Entry 7BOE (electron microscopy, 2.90 A resolution); this record covers chains A and D of the 21 polymer chains in the assembly.

# Chain A
Molecule: 16S rRNA
From: Escherichia coli (strain K12)
Sequence (1542 nucleotides; row label = number of the first residue in the row):
     1 AAAUUGAAGA GUUUGAUCAU GGCUCAGAUU GAACGCUGGC GGCAGGCCUA ACACAUGCAA
    61 GUCGAACGGU AACAGGAAGA AGCUUGCUUC UUUGCUGACG AGUGGCGGAC GGGUGAGUAA
   121 UGUCUGGGAA ACUGCCUGAU GGAGGGGGAU AACUACUGGA AACGGUAGCU AAUACCGCAU
   181 AACGUCGCAA GACCAAAGAG GGGGACCUUC GGGCCUCUUG CCAUCGGAUG UGCCCAGAUG
   241 GGAUUAGCUA GUAGGUGGGG UAACGGCUCA CCUAGGCGAC GAUCCCUAGC UGGUCUGAGA
   301 GGAUGACCAG CCACACUGGA ACUGAGACAC GGUCCAGACU CCUACGGGAG GCAGCAGUGG
   361 GGAAUAUUGC ACAAUGGGCG CAAGCCUGAU GCAGCCAUGC CGCGUGUAUG AAGAAGGCCU
   421 UCGGGUUGUA AAGUACUUUC AGCGGGGAGG AAGGGAGUAA AGUUAAUACC UUUGCUCAUU
   481 GACGUUACCC GCAGAAGAAG CACCGGCUAA CUCCGUGCCA GCAGCCXCGG UAAUACGGAG
   541 GGUGCAAGCG UUAAUCGGAA UUACUGGGCG UAAAGCGCAC GCAGGCGGUU UGUUAAGUCA
   601 GAUGUGAAAU CCCCGGGCUC AACCUGGGAA CUGCAUCUGA UACUGGCAAG CUUGAGUCUC
   661 GUAGAGGGGG GUAGAAUUCC AGGUGUAGCG GUGAAAUGCG UAGAGAUCUG GAGGAAUACC
   721 GGUGGCGAAG GCGGCCCCCU GGACGAAGAC UGACGCUCAG GUGCGAAAGC GUGGGGAGCA
   781 AACAGGAUUA GAUACCCUGG UAGUCCACGC CGUAAACGAU GUCGACUUGG AGGUUGUGCC
   841 CUUGAGGCGU GGCUUCCGGA GCUAACGCGU UAAGUCGACC GCCUGGGGAG UACGGCCGCA
   901 AGGUUAAAAC UCAAAUGAAU UGACGGGGGC CCGCACAAGC GGUGGAGCAU GUGGUUUAAU
   961 UCGAUGXAAC GCGAAGAACC UUACCUGGUC UUGACAUCCA CGGAAGUUUU CAGAGAUGAG
  1021 AAUGUGCCUU CGGGAACCGU GAGACAGGUG CUGCAUGGCU GUCGUCAGCU CGUGUUGUGA
  1081 AAUGUUGGGU UAAGUCCCGC AACGAGCGCA ACCCUUAUCC UUUGUUGCCA GCGGUCCGGC
  1141 CGGGAACUCA AAGGAGACUG CCAGUGAUAA ACUGGAGGAA GGUGGGGAUG ACGUCAAGUC
  1201 AUCAUGGCCC UUACGACCAG GGCUACACAC GUGCUACAAU GGCGCAUACA AAGAGAAGCG
  1261 ACCUCGCGAG AGCAAGCGGA CCUCAUAAAG UGCGUCGUAG UCCGGAUUGG AGUCUGCAAC
  1321 UCGACUCCAU GAAGUCGGAA UCGCUAGUAA UCGUGGAUCA GAAUGCCACG GUGAAUACGU
  1381 UCCCGGGCCU UGUACACACC GCCCGUXACA CCAUGGGAGU GGGUUGCAAA AGAAGUAGGU
  1441 AGCUUAACCU UCGGGAGGGC GCUUACCACU UUGUGAUUCA UGACUGGGGU GAAGUCGUAA
  1501 CAAGGUAACC GUAGGGGAAC CUGCGGUUGG AUCACCUCCU UA
Not modelled in the structure: 1535-1542
Modified positions: PSU (pseudouridine-5'-monophosphate) at position 516, G7M (N7-methyl-guanosine-5'-monophosphate) at position 527, 2MG (2N-methylguanosine-5'-monophosphate) at position 966, 5MC (5-methylcytidine-5'-monophosphate) at position 967, 2MG (2N-methylguanosine-5'-monophosphate) at position 1207, 4OC (4n,o2'-methylcytidine-5'-monophosphate) at position 1402, 5MC (5-methylcytidine-5'-monophosphate) at position 1407, UR3 (3-methyluridine-5'-monophoshate) at position 1498, 2MG (2N-methylguanosine-5'-monophosphate) at position 1516, MA6 (6N-dimethyladenosine-5'-monophoshate) at position 1518, MA6 (6N-dimethyladenosine-5'-monophoshate) at position 1519
Glycans and other covalent adducts: covalent link G791/UR3_1498
Metal / ion sites: Mg2+ site 1 near G21 (its only coordinating residue here); Mg2+ site 2 near A53 (its only coordinating residue here); Mg2+ site 3: A59, U387; Mg2+ site 4 near G100 (its only coordinating residue here); Mg2+ site 5: A109, G331; Mg2+ site 6: A116, G117, G289; Mg2+ site 7: G145, A197; Mg2+ site 8 near A171 (its only coordinating residue here); Mg2+ site 9: A174, C175; Mg2+ site 10: U180, A195; Mg2+ site 11: G299, G558; Mg2+ site 12 near A306 (its only coordinating residue here); 57 more Mg2+ sites not listed

# Chain D
Molecule: 30S ribosomal protein S4
From: Escherichia coli (strain K12)
UniProtKB: P0A7V8 (RS4_ECOLI); residue numbers follow UniProt; this construct covers 1-206
Amino-acid sequence (206 residues; numbered 1 to 206; the number before each row is that of its first residue):
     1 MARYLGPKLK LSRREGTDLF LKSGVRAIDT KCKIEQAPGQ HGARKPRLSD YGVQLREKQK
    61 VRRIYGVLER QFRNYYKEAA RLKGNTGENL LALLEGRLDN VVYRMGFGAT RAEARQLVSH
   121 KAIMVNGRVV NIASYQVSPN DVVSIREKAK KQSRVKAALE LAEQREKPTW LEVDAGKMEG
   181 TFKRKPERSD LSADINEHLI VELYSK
Not modelled in the structure: 1

# Interface between chain A and chain D
Contacting residue pairs (119):
  A2(A) / Lys-83(D)  hydrogen bond to the sugar
  U5(A) / Ala-80(D)  sugar contact
  U5(A) / Gly-84(D)  base contact
  A8(A) / Gln-54(D)  base contact
  A8(A) / Glu-202(D)  hydrogen bond to the base
  A8(A) / Leu-203(D)  base contact
  A8(A) / Ser-205(D)  base contact
  A8(A) / Lys-206(D)  base contact
  A28(A) / Arg-73(D)  salt bridge to the phosphate
  C400(A) / Arg-70(D)  salt bridge to the phosphate
  C401(A) / Arg-70(D)  salt bridge to the phosphate
  C401(A) / Asn-74(D)  hydrogen bond to the phosphate
  G402(A) / Gln-71(D)  hydrogen bond to the phosphate
  G402(A) / Ile-132(D)  sugar contact
  G402(A) / Ser-134(D)  hydrogen bond to the phosphate
  C403(A) / Ala-2(D)  base contact
  C403(A) / Gln-71(D)  hydrogen bond to the phosphate
  C403(A) / Ile-132(D)  phosphate contact
  C403(A) / Ala-133(D)  phosphate contact
  C403(A) / Ser-134(D)  hydrogen bond to the phosphate
  G404(A) / Ala-2(D)  hydrogen bond to the base
  G404(A) / Arg-3(D)  phosphate contact
  G404(A) / Arg-115(D)  salt bridge to the phosphate
  G404(A) / Ser-119(D)  sugar contact
  U405(A) / Ala-2(D)  hydrogen bond to the base
  U405(A) / Arg-3(D)  salt bridge to the phosphate
  G406(A) / Arg-3(D)  hydrogen bond to the phosphate
  G406(A) / Leu-5(D)  phosphate contact
  G406(A) / Gln-116(D)  hydrogen bond to the sugar
  U407(A) / Arg-3(D)  salt bridge to the phosphate
  U407(A) / Lys-8(D)  salt bridge to the phosphate
  U407(A) / Glu-113(D)  hydrogen bond to the sugar
  U407(A) / Gln-116(D)  sugar contact
  A408(A) / Ser-23(D)  phosphate contact
  A408(A) / Thr-110(D)  hydrogen bond to the phosphate
  A408(A) / Ala-112(D)  phosphate contact
  U409(A) / Lys-22(D)  salt bridge to the phosphate
  U409(A) / Ser-23(D)  hydrogen bond to the phosphate
  G410(A) / Lys-22(D)  base contact
  G410(A) / Arg-26(D)  salt bridge to the phosphate
  G410(A) / Lys-31(D)  salt bridge to the phosphate
  A411(A) / Arg-26(D)  salt bridge to the phosphate
  G413(A) / Lys-31(D)  hydrogen bond to the base
  G413(A) / Cys-32(D)  base contact
  C419(A) / Gln-40(D)  hydrogen bond to the sugar
  U426(A) / Lys-33(D)  phosphate contact
  U426(A) / Gln-36(D)  phosphate contact
  U426(A) / Gly-39(D)  sugar contact
  U426(A) / Gln-40(D)  hydrogen bond to the sugar
  U427(A) / Arg-13(D)  salt bridge to the phosphate
  U427(A) / Pro-38(D)  phosphate contact
  U427(A) / Gly-39(D)  hydrogen bond to the phosphate
  G428(A) / Pro-7(D)  phosphate contact
  G428(A) / Lys-10(D)  salt bridge to the phosphate
  U429(A) / Leu-9(D)  sugar contact
  U429(A) / Lys-22(D)  hydrogen bond to the phosphate
  U429(A) / Lys-31(D)  sugar contact
  U429(A) / Cys-32(D)  phosphate contact
  A430(A) / Pro-7(D)  phosphate contact
  A430(A) / Lys-8(D)  hydrogen bond to the phosphate
  A430(A) / Leu-9(D)  hydrogen bond to the phosphate
  A430(A) / Lys-22(D)  salt bridge to the phosphate
  C436(A) / Arg-154(D)  sugar contact
  U437(A) / Gln-116(D)  sugar contact
  U437(A) / His-120(D)  hydrogen bond to the sugar
  U437(A) / Gln-152(D)  phosphate contact
  U437(A) / Arg-154(D)  hydrogen bond to the sugar
  U438(A) / His-120(D)  hydrogen bond to the sugar
  U439(A) / Ser-119(D)  hydrogen bond to the sugar
  U439(A) / His-120(D)  sugar contact
  U439(A) / Lys-121(D)  phosphate contact
  C440(A) / Lys-121(D)  salt bridge to the phosphate
  C489(A) / Lys-121(D)  salt bridge to the phosphate
  C490(A) / Arg-146(D)  salt bridge to the phosphate
  G491(A) / Lys-148(D)  salt bridge to the phosphate
  A495(A) / His-120(D)  base contact
  A499(A) / Ala-2(D)  base contact
  U508(A) / Tyr-51(D)  sugar contact
  A509(A) / Ser-49(D)  hydrogen bond to the phosphate
  A509(A) / Tyr-51(D)  sugar contact
  A509(A) / Gly-52(D)  sugar contact
  A509(A) / Leu-55(D)  sugar contact
  C511(A) / His-41(D)  base contact
  C511(A) / Arg-44(D)  hydrogen bond to the phosphate
  U512(A) / Gln-40(D)  sugar contact
  U512(A) / His-41(D)  hydrogen bond to the sugar
  G540(A) / Gln-40(D)  base contact
  G541(A) / Gly-39(D)  sugar contact
  G541(A) / Gln-40(D)  hydrogen bond to the sugar
  G542(A) / Lys-10(D)  salt bridge to the phosphate
  G542(A) / Arg-14(D)  hydrogen bond to the phosphate
  G542(A) / Pro-38(D)  sugar contact
  G542(A) / Gly-39(D)  sugar contact
  U543(A) / Arg-14(D)  salt bridge to the phosphate
  U543(A) / Pro-38(D)  phosphate contact
  U543(A) / Arg-56(D)  phosphate contact
  G544(A) / Arg-56(D)  salt bridge to the phosphate
  G544(A) / Gln-59(D)  hydrogen bond to the phosphate
  G544(A) / Arg-63(D)  salt bridge to the phosphate
  C545(A) / Lys-58(D)  salt bridge to the phosphate
  C545(A) / Gln-59(D)  hydrogen bond to the phosphate
  C545(A) / Arg-62(D)  salt bridge to the phosphate
  C545(A) / Glu-69(D)  phosphate contact
  A546(A) / Tyr-4(D)  base contact
  A546(A) / Leu-68(D)  phosphate contact
  A546(A) / Glu-69(D)  hydrogen bond to the phosphate
  A546(A) / Arg-70(D)  hydrogen bond to the phosphate
  A547(A) / Ala-2(D)  phosphate contact
  A547(A) / Leu-68(D)  phosphate contact
  C613(A) / Arg-81(D)  salt bridge to the phosphate
  C613(A) / Lys-83(D)  hydrogen bond to the phosphate
  C614(A) / Arg-81(D)  salt bridge to the phosphate
  C614(A) / Lys-83(D)  salt bridge to the phosphate
  U619(A) / Val-129(D)  base contact
  U619(A) / Val-130(D)  base contact
  U619(A) / Asn-131(D)  hydrogen bond to the base
  U619(A) / Ile-132(D)  base contact
  C620(A) / Ile-132(D)  base contact
  C620(A) / Tyr-135(D)  sugar contact
Interface residues without a listed pair, chain A (54 interface residues in all): A3, A26, G27, G425, A510
Interface residues without a listed pair, chain D (71 interface residues in all): Leu-21, Gly-24, Val-25, Thr-30, Pro-46, Leu-48

# In short
54 residues of chain A face 71 of chain D across their interface, with 36 hydrogen bonds and 27 salt bridges.
Polar contacts include A8(A)/Glu-202(D), G404(A)/Ala-2(D) and U405(A)/Ala-2(D). A59(A) and U387(A) form the
Mg2+ site 3. A109(A) and G331(A) coordinate Mg2+ site 5.
Here chain A is 16S rRNA and chain D is 30S ribosomal protein S4, both from Escherichia coli (strain K12).
Entry 7BOE (Bacterial 30S ribosomal subunit assembly complex state M (Consensus refinement)) was determined by
electron microscopy together with 7AF3, 7AF5, 7AF8, 7AFA, 7AFD, 7AFH and 17 further entries from the same
study.
